3GM2 - chain A; structure by X-ray diffraction, 2.71 A resolution.

[Chain A]
Name: Protein tyrosine kinase 2 beta
Organism: Homo sapiens
Notes: EC 2.7.10.2; fragment: Focal Adhesion Targeting (FAT) Domain
UniProt: Q14289 (FAK2_HUMAN); numbering as in UniProt (aligned over 861-1009)
Chain sequence (153 residues; row label = number of the first residue in the row):
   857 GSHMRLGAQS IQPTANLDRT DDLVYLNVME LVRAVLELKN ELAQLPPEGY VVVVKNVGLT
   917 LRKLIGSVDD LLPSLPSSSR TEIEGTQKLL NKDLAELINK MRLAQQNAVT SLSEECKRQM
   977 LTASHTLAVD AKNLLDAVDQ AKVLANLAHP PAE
Unresolved in the structure: 857-874, 1002-1009
Differences from the reference sequence: expression tag (857-860); engineered mutation A899 (Cys in Q14289)
UniProt features mapped onto this chain:
  - modified residue: S866 (Phosphoserine), Y881 (Phosphotyrosine)
  - mutagenesis: Y881 (Y881F: Loss of phosphorylation site. Strongly reduced interaction with GRB2)

[Overview]
UniProt lists one mutagenesis site.
Chain A is Protein tyrosine kinase 2 beta (Homo sapiens); the structure, Crystal Structure of the Focal
Adhesion Targeting (FAT) Domain of Pyk2, was determined by X-ray diffraction (same publication as 3GM1 and
3GM3).
